Entry 9DHD (electron microscopy, 2.90 A resolution); this record covers chains B and C of the 3 polymer chains in the assembly.

# Chain B
Protein: DET1 homolog
Source organism: Homo sapiens
UniProtKB: Q7L5Y6 (DET1_HUMAN); residue numbers follow UniProt; this construct covers 12-550
Chain sequence (557 residues; numbered -6 to 550; the number before each row is that of its first residue; numbers below 1 keep their minus sign (Met-6 is residue -6)):
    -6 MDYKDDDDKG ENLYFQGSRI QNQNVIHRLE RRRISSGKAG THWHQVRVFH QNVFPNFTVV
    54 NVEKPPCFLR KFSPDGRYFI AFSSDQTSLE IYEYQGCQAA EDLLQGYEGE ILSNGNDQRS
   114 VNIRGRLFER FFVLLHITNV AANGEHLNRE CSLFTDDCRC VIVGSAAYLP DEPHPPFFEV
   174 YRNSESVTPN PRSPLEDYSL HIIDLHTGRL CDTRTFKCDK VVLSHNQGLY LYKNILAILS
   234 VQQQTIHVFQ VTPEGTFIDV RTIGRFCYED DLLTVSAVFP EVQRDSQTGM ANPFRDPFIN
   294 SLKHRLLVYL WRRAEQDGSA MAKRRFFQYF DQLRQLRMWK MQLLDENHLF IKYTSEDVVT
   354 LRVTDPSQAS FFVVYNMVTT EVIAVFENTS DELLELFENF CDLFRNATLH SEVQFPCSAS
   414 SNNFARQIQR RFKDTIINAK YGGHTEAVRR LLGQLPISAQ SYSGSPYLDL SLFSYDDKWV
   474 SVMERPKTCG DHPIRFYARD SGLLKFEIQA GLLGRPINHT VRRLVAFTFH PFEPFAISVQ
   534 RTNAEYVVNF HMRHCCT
Unresolved in the structure: -6 to 12, 160-185, 257-328, 348-362, 426-447, 475-480, 507-514
Differences from the reference sequence: initiating methionine (-6); expression tag (-5 to 11)
Reported in the primary citation:
  - disease-associated variants - R26W: abolished binding to DNA damage-binding protein 1
  - mutagenesis - R26W: unchanged stability

# Chain C
Protein: DET1- and DDB1-associated protein 1
Source organism: Homo sapiens
UniProtKB: Q9BW61 (DDA1_HUMAN); residues 1-102 here = UniProt positions 1-102
Chain sequence (102 residues; numbered 1 to 102; the number before each row is that of its first residue):
     1 MADFLKGLPV YNKSNFSRFH ADSVCKASNR RPSVYLPTRE YPSEQIIVTE KTNILLRYLH
    61 QQWDKKNAAK KRDQEQVELE GESSAPPRKV ARTDSPDMHE DT
Unresolved in the structure: 1, 22-31, 65-102
Swiss-Prot annotation at these positions:
  - modified residue: Ala2 (N-acetylalanine), Ser33 (Phosphoserine), Ser95 (Phosphoserine)

# Interface between chain B and chain C
Pairs across the interface (14):
  Leu337(B) - Leu55(C)  hydrophobic
  Leu337(B) - Leu56(C)  hydrophobic
  Asp338(B) - Leu56(C)
  His341(B) - Leu56(C)
  His341(B) - His60(C)
  Val367(B) - Leu59(C)  hydrophobic
  Ile376(B) - Trp63(C)
  Phe379(B) - Leu59(C)  hydrophobic
  Leu389(B) - Leu55(C)  hydrophobic
  Phe393(B) - Ile54(C)  hydrophobic
  Phe393(B) - Leu55(C)  hydrophobic
  Leu396(B) - Asn53(C)
  Leu396(B) - Ile54(C)  hydrophobic
  Leu396(B) - Leu55(C)  hydrophobic
Also at the interface, not in a pair above, chain B (12 interface residues in all): Val375, Ala377, Phe397
Also at the interface, not in a pair above, chain C (8 interface residues in all): Thr52

# In short
12 residues of chain B and 8 residues of chain C are in contact. The paper reports that R26W of chain B
abolishes binding to DNA damage-binding protein 1; R26W of chain B leaves stability unchanged.
Chain B is DET1 homolog and chain C is DET1- and DDB1-associated protein 1, both from Homo sapiens; the
structure, The ternary complex of DDB1, DDA1, DET1, was determined by electron microscopy.
